PDB entry 6WG3 | electron microscopy, 5.30 A resolution (low resolution: residue-level contacts below are approximate; hydrogen-bond / salt-bridge calls are withheld) | chains C and D of the 7 polymer chains in the assembly

== Chain C ==
Molecule: Double-strand-break repair protein rad21 homolog
Organism: Homo sapiens
UniProtKB: O60216 (RAD21_HUMAN); residues 1-631 here = UniProt positions 1-631
Chain sequence (631 residues; row label = number of the first residue in the row):
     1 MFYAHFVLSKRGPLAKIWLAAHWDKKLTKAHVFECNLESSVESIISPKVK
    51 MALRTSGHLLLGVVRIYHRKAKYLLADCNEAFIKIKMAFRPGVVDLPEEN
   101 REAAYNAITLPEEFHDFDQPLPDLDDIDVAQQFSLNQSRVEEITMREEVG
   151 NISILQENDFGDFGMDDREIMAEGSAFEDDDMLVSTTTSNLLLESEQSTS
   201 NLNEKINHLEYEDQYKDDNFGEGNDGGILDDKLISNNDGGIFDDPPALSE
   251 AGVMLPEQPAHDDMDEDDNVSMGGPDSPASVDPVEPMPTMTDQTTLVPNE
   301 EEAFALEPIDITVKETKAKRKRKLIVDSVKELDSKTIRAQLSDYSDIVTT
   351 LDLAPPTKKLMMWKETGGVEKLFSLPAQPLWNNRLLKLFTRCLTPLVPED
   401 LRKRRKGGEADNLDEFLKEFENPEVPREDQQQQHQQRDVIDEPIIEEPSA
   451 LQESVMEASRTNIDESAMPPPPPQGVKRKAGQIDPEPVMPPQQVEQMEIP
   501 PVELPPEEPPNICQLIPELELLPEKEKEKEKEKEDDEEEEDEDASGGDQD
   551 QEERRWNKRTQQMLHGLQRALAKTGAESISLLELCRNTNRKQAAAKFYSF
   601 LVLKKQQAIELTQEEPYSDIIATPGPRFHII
Disordered / not traced: 1-9, 93-153, 172-320, 395-557, 631
Sequence notes: engineered mutation A172 (Arg in O60216), A279 (Asp in O60216), A450 (Arg in O60216)
Swiss-Prot annotation at these positions:
  - region: I154 to M171 (Interaction with NIPBL)
  - modified residue: S46 (Phosphoserine), S153 (Phosphoserine), S175 (Phosphoserine), S249 (Phosphoserine), T394 (Phosphothreonine), S454 (Phosphoserine), S545 (Phosphoserine), T623 (Phosphothreonine)
  - cross-link (Glycyl lysine isopeptide (Lys-Gly)): K48 (interchain with G-Cter in SUMO2), K216 (interchain with G-Cter in SUMO2), K418 (interchain with G-Cter in SUMO2)
  - natural variant: Q197 to I631 (deletion: In CDLS4), P376 (P376R: In CDLS4), G481 (G481R: Found in a radiation-sensitive cancer patient), C585 (C585R: In CDLS4), A622 (A622T: In MGS)
  - mutagenesis: M1 to D126 (Abolishes interaction with SMC1), D126 to D282 (Abolishes binding to SMARCA5), D276 to S280 (Loss of cleavage by caspase-3 or caspase-7), D282 (D282E: No effect on cleavage by caspase-3 or caspase-7)

== Chain D ==
Molecule: Cohesin subunit SA-1
Organism: Homo sapiens
UniProtKB: Q8WVM7 (STAG1_HUMAN); residues 1-1258 here = UniProt positions 1-1258
Chain sequence (1272 residues; numbered 1 to 1272; the number before each row is that of its first residue):
     1 MITSELPVLQDSTNETTAHSDAGSELEETEVKGKRKRGRPGRPPSTNKKP
    51 RKSPGEKSRIEAGIRGAGRGRANGHPQQNGEGEPVTLFEVVKLGKSAMQS
   101 VVDDWIESYKQDRDIALLDLINFFIQCSGCRGTVRIEMFRNMQNAEIIRK
   151 MTEEFDEDSGDYPLTMPGPQWKKFRSNFCEFIGVLIRQCQYSIIYDEYMM
   201 DTVISLLTGLSDSQVRAFRHTSTLAAMKLMTALVNVALNLSIHQDNTQRQ
   251 YEAERNKMIGKRANERLELLLQKRKELQENQDEIENMMNSIFKGIFVHRY
   301 RDAIAEIRAICIEEIGVWMKMYSDAFLNDSYLKYVGWTLHDRQGEVRLKC
   351 LKALQSLYTNRELFPKLELFTNRFKDRIVSMTLDKEYDVAVEAIRLVTLI
   401 LHGSEEALSNEDCENVYHLVYSAHRPVAVAAGEFLHKKLFSRHDPQAEEA
   451 LAKRRGRNSPNGNLIRMLVLFFLESELHEHAAYLVDSLWESSQELLKDWE
   501 CMTELLLEEPVQGEEAMSDRQESALIELMVCTIRQAAEAHPPVGRGTGKR
   551 VLTAKERKTQIDDRNKLTEHFIITLPMLLSKYSADAEKVANLLQIPQYFD
   601 LEIYSTGRMEKHLDALLKQIKFVVEKHVESDVLEACSKTYSILCSEEYTI
   651 QNRVDIARSQLIDEFVDRFNHSVEDLLQEGEEADDDDIYNVLSTLKRLTS
   701 FHNAHDLTKWDLFGNCYRLLKTGIEHGAMPEQIVVQALQCSHYSILWQLV
   751 KITDGSPSKEDLLVLRKTVKSFLAVCQQCLSNVNTPVKEQAFMLLCDLLM
   801 IFSHQLMTGGREGLQPLVFNPDTGLQSELLSFVMDHVFIDQDEENQSMEG
   851 DEEDEANKIEALHKRRNLLAAFSKLIIYDIVDMHAAADIFKHYMKYYNDY
   901 GDIIKETLSKTRQIDKIQCAKTLILSLQQLFNELVQEQGPNLDRTSAHVS
   951 GIKELARRFALTFGLDQIKTREAVATLHKDGIEFAFKYQNQKGQEYPPPN
  1001 LAFLEVLSEFSSKLLRQDKKTVHSYLEKFLTEQMMERREDVWLPLISYRN
  1051 SLVTGGEDDRMSVNSGSSSSKTSSVRNKKGRPPLHKKRVEDESLDNTWLN
  1101 RTDTMIQTPGPLPAPQLTSTVLRENSRPMGDQIQEPESEHGSEPDFLHNP
  1151 QMQISWLGQPKLEDLNRKDRTGMNYMKVRTGVRHAVRGLMEEDAEPIFED
  1201 VMMSSRSQLEDMNEEFEDTMVIDLPPSRNRRERAELRPDFFDSAAIIEDD
  1251 SGFGMPMFGAPMRSGALEVLFQ
Disordered / not traced: 1-85, 442-457, 509-516, 843-853, 1053-1272
Sequence notes: expression tag (1259-1272)
Swiss-Prot annotation at these positions:
  - modified residue (Phosphoserine): S24, S756, S1062, S1065, S1093
  - cross-link: K1161 (Glycyl lysine isopeptide (Lys-Gly) (interchain with G-Cter in SUMO2))
  - natural variant: V85 (V85I: Found in a patient with cohesinopathy; uncertain significance), Q214 (Q214R: In MRD47), R216 (R216G: In MRD47), H220 (H220R: In MRD47), K333 (K333Q: In MRD47), L351 (L351W: In MRD47), R373 (R373Q: In MRD47), R377 (R377C: Found in a patient with cohesinopathy), H478 (H478P: In MRD47), K979 (K979R: In MRD47)

== Interface between chain C and chain D ==
Contacting residue pairs (86; chain C residue first):
  R322(C) with E157(D)
  K323(C) with D158(D)
  L324(C) with E157(D); S159(D); G160(D)
  I325(C) with G160(D)
  D327(C) with Q214(D); R216(D); R219(D)
  S328(C) with Q214(D)
  K330(C) with R219(D); H298(D); R299(D); R301(D); D302(D); A303(D)
  E331(C) with R301(D)
  L332(C) with R301(D)
  T336(C) with R342(D)
  Q340(C) with H340(D); D341(D); R342(D)
  L341(C) with H340(D)
  Y344(C) with R377(D)
  I347(C) with R342(D); R347(D); R377(D); L383(D); D384(D); K385(D)
  V348(C) with S380(D); L383(D)
  T349(C) with L383(D); K385(D)
  L351(C) with H418(D); L419(D); S422(D)
  D352(C) with A423(D)
  L353(C) with L477(D)
  A354(C) with Y421(D); H478(D)
  P355(C) with H480(D)
  P356(C) with L477(D); H478(D); E479(D); H480(D)
  T357(C) with H480(D)
  L360(C) with I859(D)
  M361(C) with Y483(D); V543(D)
  W363(C) with I859(D); E860(D); H863(D)
  E365(C) with V543(D)
  V369(C) with E906(D)
  L372(C) with R866(D); N867(D); K874(D)
  F373(C) with A870(D); S873(D); K874(D); I903(D); E906(D)
  S374(C) with K874(D)
  L375(C) with K874(D)
  A377(C) with N867(D)
  Q378(C) with Q739(D); Y743(D); Q790(D); D797(D)
  W381(C) with E634(D); S637(D); K638(D); S700(D); N703(D)
  N382(C) with A704(D); W747(D)
  R384(C) with V750(D)
  L385(C) with L746(D); W747(D); V750(D)
  L388(C) with I801(D)
  F389(C) with I801(D)
  R391(C) with R811(D)
  C392(C) with M800(D); Q805(D)
Also at the interface, not in a pair above, chain C (48 interface residues in all): I337, K358, K364, P379, L380, T394
Also at the interface, not in a pair above, chain D (64 interface residues in all): M381, G544, N591, M793, S803

== In short ==
Chain C and chain D form an interface of 48 and 64 residues respectively. From UniProt: 7 mutagenesis sites on
chain C.
Here chain C is Double-strand-break repair protein rad21 homolog and chain D is Cohesin subunit SA-1, both
from Homo sapiens. Entry 6WG3 (Cryo-EM structure of human Cohesin-NIPBL-DNA complex) was determined by
electron microscopy, deposited together with 6WG6 and 6WGE.
